Entry 4AB0 (X-ray diffraction, 1.64 A resolution); this record covers chains A and B.

== Chain A (and B) ==
Molecule: Flower-specific defensin
Source organism: Nicotiana alata
Notes: chain B of this document is another copy of the same molecule, construct and numbering; everything in this record applies to it too
UniProtKB: Q8GTM0 (DEF_NICAL); residues 1-47 here correspond to UniProt positions 26-72 (UniProt number = residue number + 25)
Amino-acid sequence (47 residues; row label = number of the first residue in the row):
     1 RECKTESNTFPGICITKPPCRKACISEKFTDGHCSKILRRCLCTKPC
Disordered / not traced: 1 (chain B: fully traced)
Cystine bridges: Cys-3/Cys-47, Cys-14/Cys-34, Cys-20/Cys-41, Cys-24/Cys-43
Reported in the primary citation:
  - self-association interface (contacts with another copy of this molecule); pairs are residue here / residue on that copy: Lys-4/Lys-4 (hydrogen bond), Ser-35/Cys-47 (hydrogen bond), Arg-40/Cys-47
  - mutagenesis - K4A (5-fold): decreased growth
  - mutagenesis - E2A: unchanged growth

== Interface between chain A and chain B ==
Contacting residue pairs - 13 pairs, chain A then chain B:
  Glu-2(A) with Lys-4(B)
  Cys-3(A) with Lys-4(B); Thr-5(B); Leu-42(B), hydrophobic
  Lys-4(A) with Cys-3(B); Lys-4(B), hydrogen bond (backbone-backbone)
  Thr-5(A) with Cys-3(B), hydrogen bond
  Phe-29(A) with Thr-5(B)
  Arg-40(A) with Cys-47(B)
  Cys-47(A) with Ser-35(B), hydrogen bond (backbone-side chain); Leu-38(B); Arg-40(B); Leu-42(B), hydrophobic
Also at the interface, not in a pair above, chain A (9 interface residues in all): Glu-6, Pro-46
Also at the interface, not in a pair above, chain B (10 interface residues in all): Glu-2, Glu-6

== Overview ==
The interface between chain A and chain B involves 9 residues on one side and 10 on the other, with 3 hydrogen
bonds. Polar contacts include Thr-5(A)/Cys-3(B), Cys-47(A)/Ser-35(B) and Lys-4(A)/Lys-4(B). From the paper:
K4A of chain A reduces growth; a self-association interface involving Lys-4(A), Ser-35(A) and Arg-40(A) among
others.
Chain A and chain B are both Flower-specific defensin (Nicotiana alata); the structure, X-ray crystal
structure of Nicotiana alata defensin NaD1, was determined by X-ray diffraction (same publication as 4AAZ).
